7QEN - chains C and D of the 6 polymer chains in the assembly; structure by electron microscopy, 3.46 A resolution.

== Chain C ==
Molecule: Condensin complex subunit 2
Organism: Saccharomyces cerevisiae
Reference sequence: P38170 (CND2_YEAST); residues 1-754 here = UniProt positions 1-754
Chain sequence (811 residues; each row starts with the number of its first residue):
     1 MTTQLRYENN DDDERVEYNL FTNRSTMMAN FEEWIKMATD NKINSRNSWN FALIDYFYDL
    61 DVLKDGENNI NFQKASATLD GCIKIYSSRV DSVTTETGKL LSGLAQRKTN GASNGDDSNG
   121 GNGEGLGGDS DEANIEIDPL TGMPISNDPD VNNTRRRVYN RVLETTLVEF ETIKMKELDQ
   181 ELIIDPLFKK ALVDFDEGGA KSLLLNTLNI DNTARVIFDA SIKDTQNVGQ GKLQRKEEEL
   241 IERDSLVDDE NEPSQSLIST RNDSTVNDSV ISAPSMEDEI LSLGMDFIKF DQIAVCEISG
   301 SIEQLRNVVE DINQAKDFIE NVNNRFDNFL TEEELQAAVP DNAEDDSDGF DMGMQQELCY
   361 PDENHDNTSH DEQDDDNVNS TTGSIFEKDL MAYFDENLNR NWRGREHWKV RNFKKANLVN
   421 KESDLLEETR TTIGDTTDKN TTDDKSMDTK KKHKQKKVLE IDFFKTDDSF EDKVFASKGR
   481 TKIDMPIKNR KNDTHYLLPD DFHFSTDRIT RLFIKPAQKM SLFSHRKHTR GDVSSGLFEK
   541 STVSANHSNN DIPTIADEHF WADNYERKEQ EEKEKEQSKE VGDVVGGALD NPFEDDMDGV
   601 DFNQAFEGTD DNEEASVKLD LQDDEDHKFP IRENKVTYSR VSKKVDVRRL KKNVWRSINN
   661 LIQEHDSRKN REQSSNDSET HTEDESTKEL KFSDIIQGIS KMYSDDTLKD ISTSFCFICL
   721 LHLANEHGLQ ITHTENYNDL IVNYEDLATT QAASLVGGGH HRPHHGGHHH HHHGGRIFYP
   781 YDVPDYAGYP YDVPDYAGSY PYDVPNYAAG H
Disordered / not traced: 1-22, 110-163, 179-181, 225-274, 322-634, 673-687, 749-811
Sequence notes: conflict A517 (Gly in P38170); expression tag (755-811)
UniProt features mapped onto this chain:
  - modified residue (Phosphoserine): S245, S548

== Chain D ==
Molecule: Condensin complex subunit 1
Organism: Saccharomyces cerevisiae
Reference sequence: Q06156 (CND1_YEAST); residues 1-1176 here = UniProt positions 1-1176
Chain sequence (1176 residues; row label = number of the first residue in the row):
     1 MSGFSLSEYL TKFQTTDRES YPRLQDPSRE LNVIIDQLAV SPEQIDASPD SLEALIDLCH
    61 DFPHLTPKLQ TQLSYLISSS LSNLSKDIKA NLSSNVNFTE IGGLIPQWKR HLEEYGYLIQ
   121 VLLTFLQDEL HKVSSQSTNL NRSAKNSKND SANVELFKRD CNQMENLLES ITKLLEINLS
   181 KIFQTTPEKD LFIGLFTRPL FVLLEIEPVT KVSSLKMFIQ RILAMCVKNH GQSSSIQSSL
   241 MTNLTYFLHL SVFNAELLKL LNDEYNYPQL TEDILKEIST RVFNAKDTTG PKAISNFLIK
   301 LSELSPGIML RQMNLVITLL NNSSITLRCS VVEACGNIVA ELAQDPQTME HYKQQIAVLI
   361 ELLEERFQDS NPYVRTKAIQ GCSKICDLSS KFNKSKAKFT SLAVRSLQDR SSLVRRNSVK
   421 LLSKLLLKHP FKAIHGSQLR LSEWEEYLKG SESQLNSTLK KVESQETLND TIERSLIEEE
   481 VEQDEGQCRT ELEGSFNKSA ELSRIENEVE NINATNTSVL MKLKLMIVYY KDAISFIKEI
   541 HKSIELISNL LFSKNRNEVL ESMDFLVLAD AFDIELSEFG IKKMLHLVWM KGTNDEGTSI
   601 SVHLIECYKQ LFLTAPDSCN MQEKAAHIAK NLINLSIGAS IADLASLEQL LGMMYEQKLI
   661 DQHVINILWA IYNSASKASM QKEQNVNNRD SEKGFSKEQI HGSIIILGML SLADNEIALK
   721 GLESLLNIGL GAVGLKDLTL CRYSCLALER MVPKRSTIIT KAINQELEDV AVKKLYAIII
   781 NYTKDNEYYP MCEQALSALF TISSKPDILA TDLIREKTMM TFGKPEEEDS ILSLEQSSRV
   841 VSLSQLLFIV GQVAIKTLVY LEKCEAEFKK RKIEAETRNG KVKNQGADVT NTTQDNGGDK
   901 ELEMIGGTNE DDFTDAIQFV KENELLFGEK SILGKFCPIV EEIVSNSSRF SDPMLQRTAT
   961 LCLEKLMCLS SKYCEKSLPL LITVMEKSPD PTIRSNAVLG LGDMAVCFNN LVDENTDYLY
  1021 RRLHDENLMV QRTCLMTVTF LILAGQVKVK GQLGEMAKCL DNPDQGISDM CRLFFTELAS
  1081 KDNAIYNGFI DIFSNLSSDD LLGKESFKKI IKFLLTFIDK ERHQKQLNEK LVGRLRKCET
  1141 QKQWDDIAFV LNNLPYKNED VTALLEQGFK VVSAKE
Disordered / not traced: 1-3, 457-521, 679-693, 759-761, 826-835, 882-907, 1173-1176
UniProt features mapped onto this chain:
  - modified residue (Phosphoserine): S464, S475

== How chain C and chain D interact ==
Contacting residue pairs (176):
  R46(C) - E207(D)  salt bridge
  N50(C) - S135(D)
  T94(C) - K286(D)
  G98(C) - N284(D)
  G98(C) - K286(D)
  G98(C) - D287(D)
  K99(C) - T245(D)
  K99(C) - Y246(D)
  K99(C) - D287(D)
  K99(C) - T289(D)
  L101(C) - N284(D)
  S102(C) - T245(D)
  S102(C) - D287(D)  hydrogen bond
  Q106(C) - T280(D)
  Q106(C) - R281(D)
  Q106(C) - V282(D)  hydrogen bond (side chain-backbone)
  T166(C) - L320(D)  hydrogen bond (side chain-backbone)
  T166(C) - R328(D)
  T166(C) - R366(D)  hydrogen bond
  T166(C) - D369(D)  hydrogen bond
  T166(C) - S370(D)
  L167(C) - E365(D)
  L167(C) - R366(D)
  L167(C) - Q368(D)
  L167(C) - D369(D)
  V168(C) - Q368(D)  hydrogen bond (backbone-backbone)
  E169(C) - Q368(D)
  F170(C) - R405(D)
  F170(C) - S406(D)
  F170(C) - D409(D)
  T172(C) - R410(D)
  I173(C) - R375(D)
  I173(C) - D409(D)
  I173(C) - R410(D)  hydrogen bond (backbone-backbone)
  K174(C) - Q408(D)
  M175(C) - Q408(D)
  M175(C) - D409(D)
  M175(C) - R415(D)  hydrogen bond
  L182(C) - F552(D)  hydrogen bond (backbone-backbone)
  L182(C) - K554(D)
  I183(C) - F552(D)  hydrogen bond (backbone-backbone)
  I183(C) - S553(D)
  I183(C) - K554(D)
  I183(C) - M590(D)  hydrophobic
  I184(C) - L1073(D)  hydrophobic
  I184(C) - E1077(D)
  P186(C) - H586(D)
  P186(C) - W589(D)
  L187(C) - W589(D)  hydrophobic
  L187(C) - A642(D)  hydrophobic
  F188(C) - M1036(D)  hydrophobic
  F188(C) - T1039(D)
  F188(C) - F1040(D)  hydrophobic
  F188(C) - L1073(D)  hydrophobic
  F188(C) - E1077(D)
  K190(C) - W589(D)
  A191(C) - F1040(D)  hydrophobic
  L192(C) - F1040(D)  hydrophobic
  F195(C) - V1006(D)  hydrophobic
  F195(C) - F1040(D)
  D196(C) - A1044(D)
  A200(C) - L858(D)
  A200(C) - V859(D)
  A200(C) - E862(D)
  K201(C) - V859(D)
  L203(C) - I855(D)  hydrophobic
  L203(C) - D1003(D)
  L203(C) - C1007(D)  hydrophobic
  L204(C) - D1003(D)  hydrogen bond (backbone-side chain)
  L204(C) - T1037(D)
  L205(C) - E964(D)
  L205(C) - K965(D)
  L205(C) - C968(D)  hydrophobic
  L205(C) - L999(D)  hydrophobic
  L205(C) - D1003(D)  hydrogen bond (backbone-side chain)
  N206(C) - K856(D)
  N206(C) - V859(D)
  L208(C) - E793(D)
  I210(C) - Y789(D)
  I210(C) - P790(D)
  I210(C) - F848(D)  hydrophobic
  D211(C) - P790(D)
  N212(C) - N786(D)
  N212(C) - E787(D)
  N212(C) - Y789(D)
  N212(C) - M954(D)
  T213(C) - M954(D)
  T213(C) - R957(D)
  A214(C) - T992(D)
  A214(C) - N996(D)  hydrogen bond (backbone-side chain)
  R215(C) - T992(D)
  R215(C) - M1029(D)  hydrogen bond
  V216(C) - N996(D)  hydrogen bond (backbone-side chain)
  V216(C) - L999(D)  hydrophobic
  F218(C) - M1036(D)  hydrophobic
  F218(C) - F1040(D)  hydrophobic
  A220(C) - A642(D)
  S221(C) - H586(D)
  I222(C) - D1069(D)
  K223(C) - H586(D)  hydrogen bond
  K223(C) - S640(D)
  K223(C) - D643(D)  salt bridge
  M276(C) - V840(D)  hydrophobic
  M276(C) - R949(D)
  M276(C) - S951(D)
  E277(C) - S838(D)  hydrogen bond
  E277(C) - R839(D)
  E279(C) - R949(D)  salt bridge
  E279(C) - F950(D)
  I280(C) - F822(D)
  I280(C) - V840(D)  hydrophobic
  I280(C) - L843(D)  hydrophobic
  I280(C) - L955(D)  hydrophobic
  L281(C) - F822(D)
  L281(C) - R839(D)
  L283(C) - F950(D)  hydrophobic
  G284(C) - F822(D)
  F287(C) - P938(D)  hydrophobic
  F287(C) - E942(D)
  I288(C) - F822(D)  hydrophobic
  I288(C) - I939(D)  hydrophobic
  F290(C) - M819(D)  hydrophobic
  F290(C) - F822(D)
  Q292(C) - K935(D)
  I293(C) - R815(D)  hydrogen bond (backbone-side chain)
  I293(C) - T818(D)
  I293(C) - I932(D)  hydrophobic
  A294(C) - R815(D)
  C296(C) - R815(D)  hydrogen bond (backbone-side chain)
  C296(C) - K930(D)
  C296(C) - S931(D)  hydrogen bond (side chain-backbone)
  C296(C) - K935(D)  hydrogen bond
  E297(C) - T811(D)
  E297(C) - K930(D)  hydrogen bond (backbone-backbone)
  E297(C) - S931(D)
  E297(C) - I932(D)  hydrogen bond (backbone-backbone)
  I298(C) - D807(D)
  I298(C) - A810(D)  hydrophobic
  I298(C) - T811(D)
  I298(C) - V853(D)  hydrophobic
  I298(C) - E924(D)
  I298(C) - L925(D)  hydrophobic
  I298(C) - I932(D)
  I298(C) - L933(D)  hydrophobic
  S299(C) - D807(D)
  S299(C) - V920(D)
  S299(C) - E924(D)  hydrogen bond
  S299(C) - L925(D)
  G300(C) - E924(D)  hydrogen bond (backbone-side chain)
  S301(C) - V920(D)
  S301(C) - E924(D)  hydrogen bond
  I302(C) - D807(D)
  I302(C) - L861(D)  hydrophobic
  E303(C) - K805(D)
  L305(C) - L861(D)  hydrophobic
  L305(C) - F913(D)  hydrophobic
  L305(C) - I917(D)  hydrophobic
  R306(C) - S804(D)  hydrogen bond (side chain-backbone)
  R306(C) - K805(D)
  R306(C) - P806(D)
  R306(C) - D807(D)
  R306(C) - Y860(D)  hydrogen bond
  V308(C) - F868(D)  hydrophobic
  V308(C) - F913(D)  hydrophobic
  V309(C) - I758(D)
  V309(C) - C864(D)
  V309(C) - E867(D)
  V309(C) - F868(D)  hydrophobic
  I312(C) - F868(D)  hydrophobic
  I312(C) - R871(D)
  I312(C) - K872(D)
  N313(C) - F868(D)
  F318(C) - F913(D)  hydrophobic
  F318(C) - A916(D)  hydrophobic
  I319(C) - D912(D)
  Y638(C) - D911(D)
Also at the interface, not in a pair above, chain C (88 interface residues in all): T95, T97, L100, G103, E164, D185, K189, N209, V295, E310, R640
Also at the interface, not in a pair above, chain D (123 interface residues in all): T288, N321, K582, S646, G823, T857, A875, T908, D952, L961, S995, G1000, R1032, L1043, M1070

== Overview ==
88 residues of chain C face 123 of chain D across their interface, with 28 hydrogen bonds and 3 salt bridges.
Polar pairs include R46(C)-E207(D), K223(C)-D643(D) and E279(C)-R949(D).
Chain C is Condensin complex subunit 2 and chain D is Condensin complex subunit 1, both from Saccharomyces
cerevisiae; the structure, S.c. Condensin core in DNA- and ATP-bound state, was determined by electron
microscopy together with 7QFW from the same study.
